PDB entry 6Q30 | X-ray diffraction, 1.50 A resolution | chain A

[Chain A]
Molecule: Metallo-beta-lactamase type 2
Organism: Klebsiella pneumoniae
Notes: EC 3.5.2.6
Reference sequence: C7C422 (BLAN1_KLEPN); residues 27-270 here = UniProt positions 27-270
Sequence (244 residues; row label = number of the first residue in the row):
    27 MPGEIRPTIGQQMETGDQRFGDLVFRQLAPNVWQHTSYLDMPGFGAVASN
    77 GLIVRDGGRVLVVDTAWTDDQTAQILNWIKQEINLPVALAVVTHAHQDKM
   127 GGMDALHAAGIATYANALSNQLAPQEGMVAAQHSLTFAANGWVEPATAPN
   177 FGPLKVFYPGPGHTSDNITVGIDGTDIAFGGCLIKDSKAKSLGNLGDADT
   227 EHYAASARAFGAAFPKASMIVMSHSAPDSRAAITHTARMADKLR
Disordered / not traced: 27-41
UniProt features mapped onto this chain:
  - binding site (Zn(2+)): His120, His122, Asp124, His189, Cys208, His250
  - binding site (substrate): Lys211, Asn220
Ion coordination: Ca2+ site 1: Asp95, Asp130; Zn2+ site 1: His120, His122, His189 (together with HCH); Zn2+ site 2: Asp124, Cys208, His250 (together with HCH); Ca2+ site 2: Glu152, Asp223 (shared with 1 residue of chain B); Ca2+ site 3: Glu227 (shared with 2 residues of chain B)
Small-molecule neighbours: HCH: Leu65, Met67, Trp93, His120, His122, Gln123, Asp124, His189, Thr190, Cys208, Asn220, Ser249, His250
Reported in the primary citation:
  - Zn2+ coordination: His120, His122, Asp124, His189, Cys208, His250
  - binding site for the ligand HCH: Leu65, Met67, Trp93, His122, Gln123, Lys211, Asn220

[Summary]
Bound to chain A: HCH. Asp95 and Asp130 form the Ca2+ site 1. UniProt lists 6 Zn2+-binding residues and
substrate-binding residues Lys211 and Asn220. The paper reports a binding site for the ligand HCH at Leu65,
Met67 and Trp93 among others; Zn2+ coordination by His120, His122 and Asp124 among others.
Chain A is Metallo-beta-lactamase type 2 (Klebsiella pneumoniae); the structure, Crystal structure of NDM-1
beta-lactamase in complex with boronic inhibitor cpd 5, was determined by X-ray diffraction (same publication
as 6IBV, 6IBS, 6Q2Y and 6Q35).
